Entry 5U91 (X-ray diffraction, 3.10 A resolution); this record covers chains B and D of the 8 polymer chains in the assembly.

Chain B:
Molecule: Tre recombinase protein
Organism: synthetic construct
Notes: engineered mutation(s): Y324F
Sequence (345 residues; row label = number of the first residue in the row; numbers below 1 keep their minus sign (Gly-3 is residue -3)):
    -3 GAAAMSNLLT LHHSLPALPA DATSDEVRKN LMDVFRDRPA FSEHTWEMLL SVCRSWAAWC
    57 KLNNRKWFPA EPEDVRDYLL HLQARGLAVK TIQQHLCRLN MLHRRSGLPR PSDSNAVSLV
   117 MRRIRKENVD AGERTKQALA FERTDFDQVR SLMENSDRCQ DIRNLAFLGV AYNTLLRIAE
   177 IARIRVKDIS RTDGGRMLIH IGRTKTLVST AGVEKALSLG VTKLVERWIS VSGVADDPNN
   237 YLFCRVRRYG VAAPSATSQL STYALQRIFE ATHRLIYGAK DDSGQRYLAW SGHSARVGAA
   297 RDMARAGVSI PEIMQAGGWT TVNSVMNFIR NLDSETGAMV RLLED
Unresolved in the structure: -3 to 14
What the authors report for this chain:
  - catalytic residues: Arg173, Lys201, His289, Arg292, Trp315 (citing earlier work)
  - mutagenesis - V30M, P35Q: increased catalytic activity on loxLTR
  - mutagenesis - P35Q: increased catalytic activity on loxP
  - mutagenesis - Q262E: decreased catalytic activity
  - binding site for the 37-nt DNA strand: Gln90, Arg94, Arg243, Arg244, Tyr259, Gln262, Arg282
  - specificity-determining residues: Gln90, Arg94, Arg244

Chain D:
Molecule: 37-nt DNA strand
Sequence (37 nucleotides; row label = number of the first residue in the row):
   100 GGCCATGTTG GCATATAGGG TGTAATAGGA TGTTGTC

Chain B / chain D interface:
Pairs across the interface - 51 pairs, chain B then chain D:
  Phe37(B) - DT122(D)  phosphate contact
  Phe37(B) - DA123(D)  phosphate contact
  Ser38(B) - DA123(D)  hydrogen bond to the phosphate
  Ser38(B) - DA124(D)  hydrogen bond to the phosphate
  Glu39(B) - DA124(D)  phosphate contact
  His40(B) - DA124(D)  salt bridge to the phosphate
  His40(B) - DT125(D)  base contact
  Thr41(B) - DT122(D)  sugar contact
  Thr41(B) - DA123(D)  hydrogen bond to the phosphate
  Gln89(B) - DG119(D)  hydrogen bond to the phosphate
  Gln89(B) - DT120(D)  base contact
  Gln90(B) - DT122(D)  hydrogen bond to the base
  Gln90(B) - DA123(D)  hydrogen bond to the base
  Arg94(B) - DT122(D)  base contact
  Arg94(B) - DA123(D)  hydrogen bond to the base
  Asn96(B) - DG121(D)  phosphate contact
  Met97(B) - DT122(D)  phosphate contact
  Arg100(B) - DG121(D)  salt bridge to the phosphate
  Arg100(B) - DT122(D)  salt bridge to the phosphate
  Arg101(B) - DT122(D)  salt bridge to the phosphate
  Arg106(B) - DT120(D)  phosphate contact
  Arg106(B) - DG121(D)  salt bridge to the phosphate
  Ser108(B) - DT120(D)  hydrogen bond to the phosphate
  Arg118(B) - DG118(D)  phosphate contact
  Arg118(B) - DG119(D)  salt bridge to the phosphate
  Arg121(B) - DG118(D)  salt bridge to the phosphate
  Arg121(B) - DG119(D)  salt bridge to the phosphate
  Arg173(B) - DT125(D)  phosphate contact
  Ile174(B) - DT125(D)  phosphate contact
  Ala175(B) - DT125(D)  hydrogen bond to the phosphate
  Arg199(B) - DA124(D)  salt bridge to the phosphate
  Thr200(B) - DA124(D)  phosphate contact
  Lys201(B) - DA123(D)  phosphate contact
  Lys201(B) - DA124(D)  sugar contact
  Arg243(B) - DT133(D)  hydrogen bond to the sugar
  Arg243(B) - DG134(D)  hydrogen bond to the sugar
  Arg244(B) - DG134(D)  base contact
  Tyr259(B) - DG128(D)  base contact
  Gln262(B) - DT125(D)  sugar contact
  Gln262(B) - DA126(D)  hydrogen bond to the phosphate
  Gln262(B) - DG127(D)  base contact
  Arg263(B) - DG127(D)  sugar contact
  Arg282(B) - DA126(D)  hydrogen bond to the sugar
  Arg282(B) - DG127(D)  phosphate contact
  Tyr283(B) - DA126(D)  sugar contact
  Tyr283(B) - DG127(D)  hydrogen bond to the phosphate
  Ser287(B) - DA126(D)  hydrogen bond to the phosphate
  Ser287(B) - DG127(D)  phosphate contact
  Gly288(B) - DA126(D)  hydrogen bond to the phosphate
  His289(B) - DT125(D)  phosphate contact
  His289(B) - DA126(D)  phosphate contact
Also at the interface, not in a pair above, chain B (40 interface residues in all): Ala36, Met44, Cys93, Asp109, Ala134, Tyr245, Glu266, Leu284
Also at the interface, not in a pair above, chain D (15 interface residues in all): DA129, DC136

Overview:
The interface between chain B and chain D involves 40 residues on one side and 15 on the other; the contacts
include 16 hydrogen bonds and 9 salt bridges. Among the polar pairs are Gln90(B)-DT122(D), Gln90(B)-DA123(D)
and Arg94(B)-DA123(D). From the paper: catalytic residues Arg173(B), Lys201(B) and His289(B) among others;
V30M and P35Q of chain B increase catalytic activity on loxLTR.
Chain B is Tre recombinase protein (synthetic construct) and chain D is a 37-nt DNA strand; the structure,
Crystal structure of Tre/loxLTR complex, was determined by X-ray diffraction.
